PDB entry 3O0U | X-ray diffraction, 1.80 A resolution | chain A

Chain A:
Protein: Cathepsin K
Organism: Homo sapiens
Notes: EC 3.4.22.38
UniProt: P43235 (CATK_HUMAN); residues 1-215 here correspond to UniProt positions 115-329 (UniProt number = residue number + 114)
Chain sequence (215 residues; row label = number of the first residue in the row):
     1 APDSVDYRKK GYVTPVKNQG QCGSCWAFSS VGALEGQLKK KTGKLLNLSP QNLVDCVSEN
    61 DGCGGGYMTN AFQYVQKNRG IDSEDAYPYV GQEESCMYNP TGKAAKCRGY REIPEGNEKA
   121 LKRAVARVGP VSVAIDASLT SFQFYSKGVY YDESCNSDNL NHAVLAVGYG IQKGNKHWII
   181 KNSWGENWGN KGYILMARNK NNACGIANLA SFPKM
Cystine bridges: C22-C63, C56-C96, C155-C204
Small-molecule neighbours: O47 (3-{2-[(E)-iminomethyl]-6-propylpyrimidin-4-yl}-N,N-dimethyl-5-(trifluoromethyl)benzamide): Q19, C22, G23, S24, C25, D61, G64, G65, G66, Y67, M68, A134, L160, N161, H162, A163, L209

Summary:
Ligands of chain A: compound O47.
Chain A is Cathepsin K (Homo sapiens); the structure, Cathepsin K covalently bound to a cyano-pyrimidine
inhibitor with improved selectivity over hERG, was determined by X-ray diffraction (same publication as 3O1G).
